8E4G - chains 0 and 5 of the 10 polymer chains in the assembly; structure by electron microscopy, 3.20 A resolution.

== Chain 0 (and 5) ==
Protein: Tail tubular protein gp11
Organism: Escherichia phage T7
Notes: chain 5 of this document is another copy of the same molecule, construct and numbering; everything in this record applies to it too
UniProt: P03746 (TUBE1_BPT7); residue numbers follow UniProt; this construct covers 1-196
Sequence (196 residues; row label = number of the first residue in the row):
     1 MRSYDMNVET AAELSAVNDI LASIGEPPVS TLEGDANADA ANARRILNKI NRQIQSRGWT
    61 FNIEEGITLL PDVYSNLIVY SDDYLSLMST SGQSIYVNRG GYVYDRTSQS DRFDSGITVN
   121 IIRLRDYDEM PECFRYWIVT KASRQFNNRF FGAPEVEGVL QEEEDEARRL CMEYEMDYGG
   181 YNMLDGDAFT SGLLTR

== Chain 0 / chain 5 interface ==
Residue-residue contacts (50):
  Met1(0) with Asn7(5); Val8(5), hydrogen bond (backbone-backbone); Thr10(5); Leu14(5), hydrophobic
  Arg2(0) with Asp5(5); Met6(5); Val8(5)
  Ser3(0) with Val8(5)
  Met6(0) with Arg2(5), hydrogen bond (backbone-backbone); Tyr4(5), hydrogen bond; Met6(5), hydrophobic
  Asn42(0) with Leu21(5)
  Arg45(0) with Leu21(5)
  Lys49(0) with Asn18(5); Tyr136(5), hydrogen bond
  Arg52(0) with Glu132(5), salt bridge
  Gln53(0) with Tyr136(5); Leu170(5)
  Ser56(0) with Glu132(5)
  Arg57(0) with Glu166(5), salt bridge; Leu170(5)
  Leu85(0) with Glu132(5)
  Met88(0) with Tyr174(5); Asp177(5); Tyr178(5)
  Gln93(0) with Tyr178(5); Gly179(5), hydrogen bond (backbone-backbone); Tyr181(5)
  Ser94(0) with Tyr178(5), hydrogen bond (backbone-backbone)
  Tyr96(0) with Tyr178(5), hydrogen bond (backbone-side chain)
  Val97(0) with Phe61(5), hydrophobic; Tyr178(5)
  Asn98(0) with Glu129(5)
  Arg99(0) with Glu129(5)
  Gly100(0) with Glu129(5)
  Arg106(0) with Thr60(5), hydrogen bond (side chain-backbone); Ile63(5); Tyr178(5)
  Lys141(0) with Tyr136(5); Glu163(5), salt bridge; Glu166(5), salt bridge
  Arg144(0) with Val159(5); Glu162(5), salt bridge
  Asn148(0) with Val156(5); Val159(5)
  Arg149(0) with Asn18(5), hydrogen bond; Leu21(5), hydrogen bond (side chain-backbone); Ala22(5); Ile24(5)
  Arg168(0) with Arg169(5)
Also at the interface, not in a pair above, chain 0 (35 interface residues in all): Val8, Asp82, Ser86, Leu87, Gly92, Ile95, Gln109, Gln145, Gln161
Also at the interface, not in a pair above, chain 5 (38 interface residues in all): Ser23, Pro27, Gly66, Arg125, Asp128, Cys133, Arg135, Gly180

== In short ==
The interface between chain 0 and chain 5 involves 35 residues on one side and 38 on the other; the contacts
include 10 hydrogen bonds and 5 salt bridges. Polar pairs include Arg52(0)-Glu132(5), Arg57(0)-Glu166(5) and
Lys141(0)-Glu163(5).
Chain 0 and chain 5 are both Tail tubular protein gp11 (Escherichia phage T7); the structure, Remodeling of
the bacteriophage T7 during initial infection, was determined by electron microscopy.
